Entry 6RD5 (electron microscopy, 2.69 A resolution); this record covers chains 1 and 8 of the 8 polymer chains in the assembly.

# Chain 1
Name: ATP synthase associated protein ASA1
From: Polytomella sp. Pringsheim 198.80
UniProtKB: Q85JD5 (Q85JD5_9CHLO); numbering as in UniProt (aligned over 1-618)
Sequence (618 residues; row label = number of the first residue in the row):
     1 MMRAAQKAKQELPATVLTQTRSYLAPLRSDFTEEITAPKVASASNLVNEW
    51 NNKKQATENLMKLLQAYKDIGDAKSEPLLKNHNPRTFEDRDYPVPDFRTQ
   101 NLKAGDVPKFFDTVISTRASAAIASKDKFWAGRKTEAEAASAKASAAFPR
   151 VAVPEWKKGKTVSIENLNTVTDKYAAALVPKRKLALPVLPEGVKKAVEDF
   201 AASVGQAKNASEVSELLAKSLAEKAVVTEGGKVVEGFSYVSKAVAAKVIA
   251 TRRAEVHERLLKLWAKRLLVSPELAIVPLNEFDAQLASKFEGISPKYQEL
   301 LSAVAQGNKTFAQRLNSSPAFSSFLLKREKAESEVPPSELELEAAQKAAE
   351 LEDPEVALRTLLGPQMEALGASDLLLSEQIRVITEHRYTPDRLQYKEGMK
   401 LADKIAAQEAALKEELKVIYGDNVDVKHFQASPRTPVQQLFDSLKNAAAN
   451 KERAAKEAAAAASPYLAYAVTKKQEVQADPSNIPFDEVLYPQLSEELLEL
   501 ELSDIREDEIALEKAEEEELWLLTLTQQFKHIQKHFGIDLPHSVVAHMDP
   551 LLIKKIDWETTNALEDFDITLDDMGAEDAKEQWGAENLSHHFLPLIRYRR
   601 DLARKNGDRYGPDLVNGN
Unresolved in the structure: 1-22, 618
Small-molecule neighbours:
  - phosphatidylethanolamine (PEV; (1S)-2-{[(2-aminoethoxy)(hydroxy)phosphoryl]oxy}-1-[(palmitoyloxy)methyl]ethyl stearate), molecule 1: A320, S323, L325, L326
  - phosphatidylethanolamine (PEV), molecule 2: S322, S323, F324, L325, K327

# Chain 8
Name: Mitochondrial ATP synthase subunit ASA8
From: Polytomella sp. Pringsheim 198.80
UniProtKB: D8V7I7 (D8V7I7_9CHLO); residue numbers follow UniProt; this construct covers 1-89
Sequence (89 residues; each row starts with the number of its first residue):
     1 MVLGEVYLKDILRTPPTGAIPANVPHPFQTSFYTYATKKLIPRHWYLLGG
    51 FTFTITLYGILDGLRDSGKKKAYDEAIHAGKTPYTAGGH
Unresolved in the structure: 1
Small-molecule neighbours:
  - phosphatidylethanolamine (PEV; (1S)-2-{[(2-aminoethoxy)(hydroxy)phosphoryl]oxy}-1-[(palmitoyloxy)methyl]ethyl stearate), molecule 1: T30, S31, F32, Y33, T34, A36, T37, I41, P42
  - phosphatidylethanolamine (PEV), molecule 2: F32, L40, L48
  - phosphatidylethanolamine (PEV), molecule 3: L48, G49, F51, T52, I55, D62
  - phosphatidylethanolamine (PEV), molecule 4: Y58, L61, L64, R65, G68, K71

# How chain 1 and chain 8 interact
Contacting residue pairs (55; chain 1 residue first):
  E516(1) - V2(8)
  E517(1) - V2(8)
  E517(1) - L3(8)  hydrogen bond (backbone-backbone)
  L520(1) - L3(8)
  L520(1) - E5(8)
  W521(1) - L3(8)  hydrophobic
  W521(1) - L8(8)  hydrophobic
  W521(1) - L12(8)
  T524(1) - T14(8)
  L525(1) - L12(8)  hydrophobic
  Q527(1) - P15(8)
  Q528(1) - L12(8)
  Q528(1) - R13(8)
  H531(1) - P15(8)
  H542(1) - N23(8)
  S543(1) - I20(8)
  S543(1) - P21(8)  hydrogen bond (side chain-backbone)
  S543(1) - A22(8)
  S543(1) - N23(8)
  V544(1) - P16(8)
  A546(1) - V24(8)  hydrophobic
  H547(1) - R13(8)  hydrogen bond (backbone-side chain)
  H547(1) - T14(8)
  H547(1) - P16(8)
  H547(1) - P21(8)
  M548(1) - L12(8)
  M548(1) - R13(8)  hydrogen bond (backbone-backbone)
  M548(1) - T14(8)
  M548(1) - P15(8)
  P550(1) - D10(8)
  P550(1) - I11(8)
  P550(1) - R13(8)
  L551(1) - I11(8)  hydrophobic
  D557(1) - H26(8)  salt bridge
  T560(1) - H26(8)
  T560(1) - F28(8)
  T560(1) - K39(8)  hydrogen bond (backbone-side chain)
  T561(1) - H26(8)  hydrogen bond
  T561(1) - F28(8)
  T561(1) - K38(8)
  A563(1) - K39(8)
  A563(1) - R43(8)
  E565(1) - K39(8)  salt bridge
  H590(1) - I11(8)
  H591(1) - L12(8)
  L593(1) - I11(8)  hydrophobic
  P594(1) - L3(8)
  P594(1) - Y7(8)
  P594(1) - L8(8)  hydrophobic
  P594(1) - L12(8)  hydrophobic
  R597(1) - Y7(8)
  Y598(1) - V2(8)
  Y598(1) - L3(8)  hydrophobic
  Y598(1) - Y7(8)  hydrophobic
  D601(1) - Y7(8)  hydrogen bond
Also at the interface, not in a pair above, chain 1 (32 interface residues in all): E518, D549, L595
Also at the interface, not in a pair above, chain 8 (26 interface residues in all): G4, V6, P25, P27

# Summary
Chain 1 and chain 8 form an interface of 32 and 26 residues respectively, with 7 hydrogen bonds and 2 salt
bridges. Polar pairs include D557(1)-H26(8), E565(1)-K39(8) and S543(1)-P21(8). Chain 1 binds
phosphatidylethanolamine. Chain 8 binds 4 copies of phosphatidylethanolamine.
Here chain 1 is ATP synthase associated protein ASA1 and chain 8 is Mitochondrial ATP synthase subunit ASA8,
both from Polytomella sp. Pringsheim 198.80. Entry 6RD5 (CryoEM structure of Polytomella F-ATP synthase,
focussed refinement of Fo and peripheral stalk, C2 symmetry) was determined by electron microscopy, deposited
together with 6RD4, 6RD6, 6RD7, 6RD8, 6RD9, 6RDA and 46 further entries.
